PDB entry 8S4T | X-ray diffraction, 2.67 A resolution | chains C and D of the 4 polymer chains in the assembly

Chain C:
Protein: PrgE
Source organism: Enterococcus faecalis
Reference sequence: D1LHE9 (D1LHE9_ENTFL); residues 2-144 here = UniProt positions 2-144
Amino-acid sequence (145 residues; each row starts with the number of its first residue; numbering starts at 0):
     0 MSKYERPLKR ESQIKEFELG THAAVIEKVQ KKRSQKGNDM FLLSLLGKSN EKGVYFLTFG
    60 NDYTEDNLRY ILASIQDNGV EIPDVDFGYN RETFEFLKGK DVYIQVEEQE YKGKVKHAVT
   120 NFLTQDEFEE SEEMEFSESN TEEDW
Unresolved in the structure: 0, 137-144
Sequence notes: initiating methionine (0); expression tag (1)
What the authors report for this chain:
  - binding site for the 60-nt DNA strand (chain D): Ser33, Gln34, Asn37, Tyr62, Asn66, Gln108, Tyr110, Lys111, Asn120
  - conformationally variable residues (side-chain flip): Tyr62

Chain D:
Molecule: 60-nt DNA strand
Sequence (60 nucleotides; each row starts with the number of its first residue):
     1 AAAAAAAAAA AAAAAAAAAA AAAAAAAAAA AAAAAAAAAA AAAAAAAAAA AAAAAAAAAA
Unresolved in the structure: 16-60

Chain C / chain D interface:
Contacting residue pairs (22):
  Ser33(C) - DA14(D)  hydrogen bond to the phosphate
  Ser33(C) - DA15(D)  phosphate contact
  Gln34(C) - DA15(D)  hydrogen bond to the phosphate
  Lys35(C) - DA14(D)  phosphate contact
  Asn37(C) - DA13(D)  phosphate contact
  Asn37(C) - DA14(D)  hydrogen bond to the phosphate
  Met39(C) - DA14(D)  phosphate contact
  Met39(C) - DA15(D)  phosphate contact
  Phe55(C) - DA14(D)  sugar contact
  Phe55(C) - DA15(D)  sugar contact
  Thr57(C) - DA13(D)  phosphate contact
  Thr57(C) - DA14(D)  sugar contact
  Asn60(C) - DA12(D)  phosphate contact
  Asn60(C) - DA13(D)  sugar contact
  Tyr62(C) - DA11(D)  sugar contact
  Tyr62(C) - DA12(D)  sugar contact
  Asn66(C) - DA11(D)  hydrogen bond to the base
  Asn66(C) - DA12(D)  base contact
  Gln108(C) - DA14(D)  base contact
  Gln108(C) - DA15(D)  base contact
  Tyr110(C) - DA15(D)  stacking on the base
  Asn120(C) - DA11(D)  hydrogen bond to the base
Also at the interface, not in a pair above, chain C (15 interface residues in all): Arg32, Thr119
Also at the interface, not in a pair above, chain D (6 interface residues in all): DA10

In short:
15 residues of chain C face 6 of chain D across their interface; the contacts include 5 hydrogen bonds and 1
aromatic stacking contact. Among the polar pairs are Asn66(C)-DA11(D), Asn120(C)-DA11(D) and Ser33(C)-DA14(D).
From the paper: a binding site for the 60-nt DNA strand (chain D) at Ser33(C), Gln34(C) and Asn37(C) among
others; conformational variability at Tyr62(C).
Here chain C is PrgE (Enterococcus faecalis) and chain D is a 60-nt DNA strand. Entry 8S4T (DNA bound
structure of PrgE from plasmid pCF10) was determined by X-ray diffraction, deposited together with 8S4S.
